Entry 7WV5 (electron microscopy, 3.10 A resolution); this record covers chains B and F of the 4 polymer chains in the assembly.

== Chain B ==
Name: Toll-like receptor 3
Organism: Homo sapiens
UniProtKB: O15455 (TLR3_HUMAN); numbering as in UniProt (aligned over 27-697)
Sequence (689 residues; row label = number of the first residue in the row):
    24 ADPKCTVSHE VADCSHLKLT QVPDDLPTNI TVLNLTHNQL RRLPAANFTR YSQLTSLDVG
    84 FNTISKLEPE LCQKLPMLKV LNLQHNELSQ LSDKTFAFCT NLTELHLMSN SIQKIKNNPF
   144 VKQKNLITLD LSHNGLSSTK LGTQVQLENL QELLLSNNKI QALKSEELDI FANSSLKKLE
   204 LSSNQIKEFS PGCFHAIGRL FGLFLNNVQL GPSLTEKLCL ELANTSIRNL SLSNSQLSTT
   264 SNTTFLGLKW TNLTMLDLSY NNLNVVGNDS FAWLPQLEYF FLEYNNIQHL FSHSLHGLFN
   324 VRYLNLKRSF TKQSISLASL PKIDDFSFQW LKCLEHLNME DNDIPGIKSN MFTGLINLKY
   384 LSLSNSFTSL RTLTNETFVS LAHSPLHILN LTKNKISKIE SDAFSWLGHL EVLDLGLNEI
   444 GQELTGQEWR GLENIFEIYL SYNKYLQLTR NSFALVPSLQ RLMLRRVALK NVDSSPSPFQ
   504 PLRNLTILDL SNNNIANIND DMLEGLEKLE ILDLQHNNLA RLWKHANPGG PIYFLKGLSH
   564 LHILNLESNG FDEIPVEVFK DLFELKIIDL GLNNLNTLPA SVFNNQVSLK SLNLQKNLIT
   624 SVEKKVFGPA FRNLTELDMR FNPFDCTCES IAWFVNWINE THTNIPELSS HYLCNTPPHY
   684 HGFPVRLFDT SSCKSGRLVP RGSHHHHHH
Not modelled in the structure: 24-28, 688-712
Construct notes: expression tag (24-26, 698-712)
Disulfides: Cys95-Cys122, Cys649-Cys677
Covalent attachments: N-acetylglucosamine (NAG) linked to Asn196, Asn252, Asn265, Asn275, Asn291, Asn398, Asn413, Asn507, Asn636, Asn662
UniProt features mapped onto this chain:
  - glycosylation (N-linked (GlcNAc...) asparagine): Asn52, Asn57, Asn70, Asn124, Asn196, Asn247, Asn252, Asn265, Asn275, Asn291, Asn398, Asn413, Asn507, Asn636, Asn662
  - natural variant: Ser134 (S134P: No effect on IFNL1 induction), Arg251 (R251G: No effect on IFNL1 induction), Pro554 (P554S: In IMD83)
  - mutagenesis: Cys95 (C95A: Reduced response to ds-RNA), Cys122 (C122A: Reduced response to ds-RNA), Asn196 (N196G: Reduced expression levels; when associated with R-247), Asn247 (N247R: Reduced response to ds-RNA. Reduced expression levels; when associated with G-196), His539 (H539A: No effect; H539E: Loss of RNA binding. Constitutive activation of NF-kappa-B), Asn541 (N541A: Loss of RNA binding. Abolishes activation of NF-kappa-B)

== Chain F ==
Molecule: 46-nt RNA strand
Sequence (46 nucleotides; row label = number of the first residue in the row):
     1 IIIIIIIIII IIIIIIIIII IIIIIIIIII IIIIIIIIII IIIIII

== Interface between chain B and chain F ==
Residue-residue contacts (19):
  His39(B) with I6(F), phosphate contact; I7(F), salt bridge to the phosphate
  Lys41(B) with I6(F), sugar contact; I7(F), sugar contact
  His60(B) with I6(F), phosphate contact
  Asn61(B) with I5(F), hydrogen bond to the sugar
  Gln62(B) with I5(F), hydrogen bond to the sugar; I6(F), hydrogen bond to the sugar
  Phe84(B) with I5(F), phosphate contact; I6(F), phosphate contact
  Thr86(B) with I5(F), sugar contact
  His108(B) with I4(F), sugar contact; I5(F), salt bridge to the phosphate
  Glu110(B) with I4(F), sugar contact
  Ala519(B) with I27(F), sugar contact
  Asn541(B) with I27(F), base contact
  Arg544(B) with I28(F), sugar contact
  Lys619(B) with I18(F), phosphate contact; I19(F), phosphate contact
Interface residues without a listed pair, chain B (16 interface residues in all): Asn85, Asn109, Asn517
Interface residues without a listed pair, chain F (9 interface residues in all): I26

== Overview ==
The interface between chain B and chain F involves 16 residues on one side and 9 on the other; the contacts
include 3 hydrogen bonds and 2 salt bridges. Polar contacts include Asn61(B)-I5(F), Gln62(B)-I5(F) and
Gln62(B)-I6(F).
Here chain B is Toll-like receptor 3 (Homo sapiens) and chain F is a 46-nt RNA strand. Entry 7WV5
(ectoTLR3-poly(I:C)) was determined by electron microscopy, deposited together with 7WV3, 7WV4, 7WVE and 7WVJ.
